PDB entry 5D0S | X-ray diffraction, 2.50 A resolution | chains D and E of the 28 polymer chains in the assembly

# Chain D
Molecule: Proteasome subunit alpha type-5
From: Saccharomyces cerevisiae (strain ATCC 204508 / S288c)
Notes: EC 3.4.25.1
UniProtKB: P32379 (PSA5_YEAST); residues -7 to 252 here correspond to UniProt positions 1-260 (UniProt number = residue number + 8)
Chain sequence (260 residues; numbered -7 to 252; the number before each row is that of its first residue; numbers below 1 keep their minus sign (Met-7 is residue -7)):
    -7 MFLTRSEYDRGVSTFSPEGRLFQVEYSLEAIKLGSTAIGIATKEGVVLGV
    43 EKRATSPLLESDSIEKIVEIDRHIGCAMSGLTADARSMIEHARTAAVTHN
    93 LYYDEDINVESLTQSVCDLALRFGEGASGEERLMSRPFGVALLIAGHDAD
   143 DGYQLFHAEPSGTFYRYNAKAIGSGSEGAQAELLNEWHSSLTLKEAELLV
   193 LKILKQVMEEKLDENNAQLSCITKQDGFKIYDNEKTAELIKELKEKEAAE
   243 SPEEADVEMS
Disordered / not traced: -7 to 0, 118-124, 243-252

# Chain E
Molecule: Proteasome subunit alpha type-6
From: Saccharomyces cerevisiae (strain ATCC 204508 / S288c)
Notes: EC 3.4.25.1
UniProtKB: P40302 (PSA6_YEAST); residues 0-233 here correspond to UniProt positions 1-234 (UniProt number = residue number + 1)
Chain sequence (234 residues; row label = number of the first residue in the row; numbering starts at 0):
     0 MFRNNYDGDTVTFSPTGRLFQVEYALEAIKQGSVTVGLRSNTHAVLVALK
    50 RNADELSSYQKKIIKCDEHMGLSLAGLAPDARVLSNYLRQQCNYSSLVFN
   100 RKLAVERAGHLLCDKAQKNTQSYGGRPYGVGLLIIGYDKSGAHLLEFQPS
   150 GNVTELYGTAIGARSQGAKTYLERTLDTFIKIDGNPDELIKAGVEAISQS
   200 LRDESLTVDNLSIAIVGKDTPFTIYDGEAVAKYI
Disordered / not traced: 0-2
Swiss-Prot annotation at these positions:
  - modified residue: Ser13 (Phosphoserine)
  - cross-link: Lys190 (Glycyl lysine isopeptide (Lys-Gly) (interchain with G-Cter in ubiquitin))

# How chain D and chain E interact
Pairs across the interface - 41 pairs, chain D then chain E:
  Ser5(D) - Arg125(E)
  Thr6(D) - Gly7(E)
  Thr6(D) - Gln20(E)
  Phe7(D) - Gln20(E)  hydrogen bond (backbone-side chain)
  Phe7(D) - Tyr23(E)
  Phe7(D) - Leu76(E)  hydrophobic
  Phe7(D) - Arg125(E)
  Phe7(D) - Pro126(E)
  Phe7(D) - Gly128(E)
  Ser8(D) - Tyr23(E)
  Pro9(D) - Tyr23(E)  hydrophobic
  Pro9(D) - Glu26(E)
  Glu10(D) - Glu26(E)
  Glu10(D) - Gln30(E)
  Gly11(D) - Tyr23(E)
  Gly11(D) - Ala27(E)
  Leu13(D) - Arg125(E)
  Gln106(D) - Arg81(E)  hydrogen bond
  Asp110(D) - Arg81(E)  salt bridge
  Leu113(D) - Pro78(E)  hydrophobic
  Leu113(D) - Arg125(E)
  Glu117(D) - Tyr122(E)
  Ser153(D) - Pro78(E)
  Gly154(D) - Pro78(E)
  Thr155(D) - Gln59(E)
  Tyr157(D) - Arg50(E)
  Tyr157(D) - Ala52(E)
  Tyr157(D) - Ser56(E)
  Tyr157(D) - Ser57(E)
  Arg158(D) - Ser56(E)
  Arg158(D) - Ser57(E)  hydrogen bond (backbone-backbone)
  Tyr159(D) - Ala52(E)
  Tyr159(D) - Asp53(E)
  Tyr159(D) - Leu55(E)
  Tyr159(D) - Ser56(E)
  Asn160(D) - Leu55(E)  hydrogen bond (backbone-backbone)
  Ala161(D) - Leu55(E)
  Gln172(D) - Asp53(E)  hydrogen bond
  Gln172(D) - Leu55(E)
  Leu175(D) - Leu55(E)
  Leu176(D) - Leu55(E)  hydrophobic
Also at the interface, not in a pair above, chain D (26 interface residues in all): Arg2, Gly3, Phe156
Also at the interface, not in a pair above, chain E (25 interface residues in all): Asp6, Ala24, Asn51, Asp79, Gly123

# In short
The interface between chain D and chain E involves 26 residues on one side and 25 on the other; the contacts
include 5 hydrogen bonds and 1 salt bridge. Polar pairs include Asp110(D)-Arg81(E), Phe7(D)-Gln20(E) and
Gln106(D)-Arg81(E).
Chain D is Proteasome subunit alpha type-5 and chain E is Proteasome subunit alpha type-6, both from
Saccharomyces cerevisiae (strain ATCC 204508 / S288c); the structure, Yeast 20S proteasome beta5-D166N mutant
in complex with Carfilzomib, was determined by X-ray diffraction, deposited together with 5CZ4, 5CZ5, 5CZ6,
5CZ7, 5CZ8, 5CZ9 and 16 further entries.
